PDB entry 5HJA | X-ray diffraction, 1.65 A resolution | chain A

== Chain A ==
Protein: Arginase
Organism: Leishmania mexicana
Notes: EC 3.5.3.1
Reference sequence: Q6TUJ5 (Q6TUJ5_LEIME); residues 13-329 here = UniProt positions 13-329
Chain sequence (330 residues; numbered 0 to 329; the number before each row is that of its first residue; numbering starts at 0):
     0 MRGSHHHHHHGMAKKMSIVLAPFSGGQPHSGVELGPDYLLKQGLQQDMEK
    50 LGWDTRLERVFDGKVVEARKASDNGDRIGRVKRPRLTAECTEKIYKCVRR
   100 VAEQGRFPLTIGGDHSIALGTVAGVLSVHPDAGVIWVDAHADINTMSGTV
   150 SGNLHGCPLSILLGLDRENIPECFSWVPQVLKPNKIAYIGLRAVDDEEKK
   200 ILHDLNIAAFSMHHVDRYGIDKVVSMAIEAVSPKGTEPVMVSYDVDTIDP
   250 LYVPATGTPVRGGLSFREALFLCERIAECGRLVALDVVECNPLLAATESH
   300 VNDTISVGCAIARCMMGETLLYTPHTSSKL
Unresolved in the structure: 0-12, 294-300, 323-329
Construct notes: expression tag (0-12)
Metal / ion sites: Mn2+ site 1: His114, Asp137, Asp141, Asp243 (together with ABHDP); Mn2+ site 2: Asp137, His139, Asp243, Asp245 (together with ABHDP)
Ligand contacts: ABHDP (XA2; (R)-2-amino-6-borono-2-(1-(3,4-dichlorobenzyl)piperidin-4-yl)hexanoic acid): His114, Asp137, His139, Asp141, Asn143, Thr148, Ser150, Asn152, His154, Gly155, Arg191, Ala192, Val193, Asp194, Glu197, Asp243, Asp245, Thr257, Arg260, Glu288
From the paper describing this entry:
  - binding site for ABHDP: Asp141, Ala192, Asp194, Thr257

== In short ==
Chain A binds ABHDP. The Mn2+ site 1 is built by His114, Asp137, Asp141 and Asp243. Asp137, His139, Asp243 and
Asp245 coordinate Mn2+ site 2. The paper reports a binding site for ABHDP at Asp141, Ala192 and Asp194 among
others.
Chain A is Arginase (Leishmania mexicana); the structure, Crystal structure of Leishmania mexicana arginase in
complex with inhibitor ABHDP, was determined by X-ray diffraction together with 5HJ9 from the same study.
